8GEM - chain B; structure by X-ray diffraction, 1.55 A resolution.

Chain B:
Molecule: Retinol-binding protein 1
Source organism: Homo sapiens
Reference sequence: P09455 (RET1_HUMAN); residues 0-134 here correspond to UniProt positions 1-135 (UniProt number = residue number + 1)
Amino-acid sequence (141 residues; numbered 0 to 140; the number before each row is that of its first residue; numbering starts at 0):
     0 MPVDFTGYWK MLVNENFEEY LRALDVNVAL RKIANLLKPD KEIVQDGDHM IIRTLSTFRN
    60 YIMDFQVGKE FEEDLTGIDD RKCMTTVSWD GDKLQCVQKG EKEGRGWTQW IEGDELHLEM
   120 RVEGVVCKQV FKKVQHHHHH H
Disordered / not traced: 0-1, 137-140
Differences from the reference sequence: expression tag (135-140)
UniProt features mapped onto this chain:
  - region: Arg21 to Lys31 (Important for interaction with STRA6)
  - binding site (all-trans-retinol): Lys40, Met62, Gln108
Ligand contacts: N-ethyl-N- (ZDF; N-ethyl-N-({3-[1-(4-methylphenyl)cyclopentyl]-1,2,4-oxadiazol-5-yl}methyl)-2-(1H-pyrazol-1-yl)ethan-1-amine): Phe16, Tyr19, Leu20, Val25, Leu29, Ala33, Leu36, Pro38, Lys40, Ile51, Thr53, Ser55, Phe57, Arg58, Tyr60, Met62, Gly76, Ile77, Trp106, Leu117, Met119
From the paper describing this entry:
  - binding site for N-ethyl-N-: Thr53

Overview:
Bound to chain B: N-ethyl-N-. UniProt lists 3 all-trans-retinol-binding residues. From the paper: a binding
site for N-ethyl-N- at Thr53.
Chain B is Retinol-binding protein 1 (Homo sapiens); the structure, Crystal structure of human cellular
retinol binding protein 1 in complex with
N-ethyl-N-({3-[1-(4-methylphenyl)cyclopentyl]-1,2,4-oxadiazol-5-yl}methyl)-2-(1H-pyrazol-1-yl)ethanamine, was
determined by X-ray diffraction, deposited together with 8GEU, 8GD2, 8GDM, 8GEV and 8GEY.
